PDB entry 1TJH | X-ray diffraction, 2.10 A resolution | chains L and P of the 3 polymer chains in the assembly

== Chain L ==
Protein: anti-HIV-1 antibody 2F5 Light Chain
From: Homo sapiens
Notes: antibody fragment or engineered binder
Amino-acid sequence (214 residues; numbered 1 to 214; the number before each row is that of its first residue):
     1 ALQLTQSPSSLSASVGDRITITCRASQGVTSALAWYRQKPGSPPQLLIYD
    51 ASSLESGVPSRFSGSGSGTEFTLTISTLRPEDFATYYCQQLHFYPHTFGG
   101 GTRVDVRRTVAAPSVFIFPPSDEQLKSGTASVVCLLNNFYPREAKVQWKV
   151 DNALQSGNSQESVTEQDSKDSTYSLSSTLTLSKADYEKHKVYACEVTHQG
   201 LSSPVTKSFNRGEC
Modified / non-standard residues: C214 (s-(2-amino-2-oxoethyl)-l-cysteine; YCM)
Cystine bridges: C23-C88, C134-C194

== Chain P ==
Protein: Envelope glycoprotein GP41
Notes: fragment: Transmembrane Glycoprotein (residues 659-669)
UniProt: P04580 (ENV_HV1Z6); residues 660-670 here correspond to UniProt positions 659-669 (UniProt number = residue number - 1)
Amino-acid sequence (13 residues; each row starts with the number of its first residue):
   659 XLLELDKWASLWX
Modified / non-standard residues: ACE (acetyl group) at position 659; NH2 (amino group) at position 671
UniProt features mapped onto this chain:
  - region: E662 to W670 (MPER)

== How chain L and chain P interact ==
Residue-residue contacts (15; chain L residue first):
  A1(L) - L661(P)  hydrophobic
  L2(L) - L661(P)
  Q27(L) - L661(P)
  L91(L) - D664(P)
  H92(L) - L663(P)
  H92(L) - D664(P)  hydrogen bond (backbone-backbone)
  H92(L) - A667(P)
  F93(L) - L661(P)  hydrophobic
  F93(L) - E662(P)
  F93(L) - L663(P)  hydrophobic
  Y94(L) - E662(P)  hydrogen bond (backbone-backbone)
  Y94(L) - L663(P)
  Y94(L) - D664(P)
  Y94(L) - K665(P)  hydrogen bond (side chain-backbone)
  H96(L) - D664(P)  salt bridge

== Overview ==
8 residues of chain L face 6 of chain P across their interface; the contacts include 3 hydrogen bonds and 1
salt bridge. Among the polar pairs are H96(L)-D664(P), Y94(L)-K665(P) and H92(L)-D664(P).
Chain L is anti-HIV-1 antibody 2F5 Light Chain (Homo sapiens) and chain P is Envelope glycoprotein GP41; the
structure, Crystal Structure of the broadly neutralizing anti-HIV-1 antibody 2F5 in complex with a gp41 11mer
epitope, was determined by X-ray diffraction together with 1TJG and 1TJI from the same study.
